PDB entry 8SPB | electron microscopy, 3.20 A resolution | chains A and b of the 6 polymer chains in the assembly

== Chain A ==
Protein: Caspase-4 subunit p20
Source organism: Homo sapiens
Reference sequence: P49662 (CASP4_HUMAN); numbering as in UniProt (aligned over 94-270)
Sequence (207 residues; each row starts with the number of its first residue):
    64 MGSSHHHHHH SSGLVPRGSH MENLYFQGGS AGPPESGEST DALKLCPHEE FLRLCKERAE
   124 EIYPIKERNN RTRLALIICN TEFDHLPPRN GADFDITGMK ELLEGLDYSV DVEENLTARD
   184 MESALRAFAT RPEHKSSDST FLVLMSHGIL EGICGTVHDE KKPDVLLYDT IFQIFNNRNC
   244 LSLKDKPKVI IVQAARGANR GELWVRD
Disordered / not traced: 64-104
Construct notes: expression tag (64-93); conflict Ala258 (Cys in P49662)
Swiss-Prot annotation at these positions:
  - active site: His210
From the paper describing this entry:
  - mutagenesis - W267N (more than 100-fold), R269D: decreased catalytic activity with Interleukin-18
  - mutagenesis - W267N: decreased catalytic activity on Ac-WEHD-pNA
  - mutagenesis - W267N, R269D: decreased signaling in response to Cytosolic LPS
  - mutagenesis - W267N: abolished catalytic activity
  - mutagenesis - R269D: decreased catalytic activity on LPS electroporation

== Chain b ==
Protein: Caspase-4 subunit p10
Source organism: Homo sapiens
Reference sequence: P49662 (CASP4_HUMAN); numbering as in UniProt (aligned over 290-377)
Sequence (92 residues; numbered 286 to 377; the number before each row is that of its first residue):
   286 MGASAVYKTH VEKDFIAFCS STPHNVSWRD STMGSIFITQ LITCFQKYSW CCHLEEVFRK
   346 VQQSFETPRA KAQMPTIERL SMTRYFYLFP GN
Disordered / not traced: 286-289
Construct notes: initiating methionine (286); expression tag (287-289)
Swiss-Prot annotation at these positions:
  - modified residue: Arg314 (Microbial infection: ADP-riboxanated arginine)
From the paper describing this entry:
  - mutagenesis - K356D: decreased signaling in response to Cytosolic LPS
  - mutagenesis - K356D: abolished catalytic activity

== Chain A / chain b interface ==
Residue-residue contacts (17; chain A residue first):
  Glu123(A) with Gln348(b)
  Glu265(A) with Lys293(b), salt bridge; Thr294(b); Val296(b)
  Leu266(A) with Tyr292(b); Lys293(b); Thr294(b), hydrogen bond (backbone-backbone); Val296(b), hydrophobic
  Trp267(A) with Val291(b), hydrophobic; Tyr292(b); Lys293(b)
  Val268(A) with Ala290(b); Val291(b); Tyr292(b), hydrogen bond (backbone-backbone); Thr294(b)
  Arg269(A) with Ala290(b)
  Asp270(A) with Ala290(b)
Other interface residues (no listed pair), chain A (9 interface residues in all): Arg263, Gly264
Other interface residues (no listed pair), chain b (8 interface residues in all): His295

== In short ==
9 residues of chain A face 8 of chain b across their interface, with 2 hydrogen bonds and 1 salt bridge. Among
the polar pairs are Glu265(A)-Lys293(b), Leu266(A)-Thr294(b) and Val268(A)-Tyr292(b). From the paper: W267N
and R269D of chain A reduce catalytic activity with Interleukin-18; W267N and R269D of chain A reduce
signaling in response to Cytosolic LPS.
Here chain A is Caspase-4 subunit p20 and chain b is Caspase-4 subunit p10, both from Homo sapiens. Entry 8SPB
(Caspase-4/Pro-IL-18 complex) was determined by electron microscopy.
